PDB entry 8HRK | electron microscopy, 3.30 A resolution | chains A and E

Chain A:
Name: Processed angiotensin-converting enzyme 2
Organism: Homo sapiens
UniProt: Q9BYF1 (ACE2_HUMAN); numbering as in UniProt (aligned over 19-615)
Chain sequence (597 residues; numbered 19 to 615; the number before each row is that of its first residue):
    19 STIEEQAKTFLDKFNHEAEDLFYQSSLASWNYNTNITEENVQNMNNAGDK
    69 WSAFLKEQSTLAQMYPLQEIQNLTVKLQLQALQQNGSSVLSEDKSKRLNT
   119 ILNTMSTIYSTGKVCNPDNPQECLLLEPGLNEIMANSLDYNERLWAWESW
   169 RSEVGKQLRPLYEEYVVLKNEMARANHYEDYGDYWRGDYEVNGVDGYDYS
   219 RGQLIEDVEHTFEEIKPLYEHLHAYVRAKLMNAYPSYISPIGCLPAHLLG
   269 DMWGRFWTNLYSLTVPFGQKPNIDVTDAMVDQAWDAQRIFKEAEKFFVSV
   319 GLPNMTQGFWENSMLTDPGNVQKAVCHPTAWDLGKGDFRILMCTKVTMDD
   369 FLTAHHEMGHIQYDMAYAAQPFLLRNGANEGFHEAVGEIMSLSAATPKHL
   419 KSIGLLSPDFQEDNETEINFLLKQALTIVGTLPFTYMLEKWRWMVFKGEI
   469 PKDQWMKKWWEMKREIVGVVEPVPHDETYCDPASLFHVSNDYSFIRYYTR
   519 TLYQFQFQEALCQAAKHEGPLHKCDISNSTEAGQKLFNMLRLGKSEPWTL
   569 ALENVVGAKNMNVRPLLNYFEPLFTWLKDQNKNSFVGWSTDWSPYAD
Disulfides: Cys133-Cys141, Cys344-Cys361, Cys530-Cys542
UniProt features mapped onto this chain:
  - region (Interaction with SARS-CoV spike glycoprotein): Asp30 to Tyr41, Met82 to Pro84, Lys353 to Arg357
  - active site: Glu375 (Proton acceptor), His505 (Proton donor)
  - binding site (chloride): Arg169, Trp477, Lys481
  - binding site (substrate): Arg273, His345, Pro346, Tyr515
  - binding site (Zn(2+)): His374, His378, Glu402
  - glycosylation (N-linked (GlcNAc...) asparagine): Asn53, Asn90, Asn103, Asn322, Asn432, Asn546
  - mutagenesis: Ser19 (S19P: Increases slightly the interaction with RBD domain of SARS-CoV-2 spike protein), Gln24 to Lys26 (Slightly inhibits interaction with SARS-CoV spike glycoprotein), Gln24 (Q24T: Increases slightly the interaction with RBD domain of SARS-CoV-2 spike protein), Ala25 (A25V: Increases slightly the interaction with RBD domain of SARS-CoV-2 spike protein), Thr27 (T27Y: Increases slightly the interaction with RBD domain of SARS-CoV-2 spike protein. In sACE2.v2.2; increases interaction with RBD domain of SARS-CoV-2 spike protein ...), Leu29 (L29F: Increases slightly the interaction with RBD domain of SARS-CoV-2 spike protein), Lys31 (K31D: Abolishes interaction with SARS-CoV spike glycoprotein; K31Y: Increases slightly the interaction with RBD domain of SARS-CoV-2 spike protein), Asn33 (N33D: Increases slightly the interaction with RBD domain of SARS-CoV-2 spike protein), His34 (H34A: Increases slightly the interaction with RBD domain of SARS-CoV-2 spike protein), Glu37 (E37A: No effect on interaction with SARS-CoV spike glycoprotein), Asp38 (D38A: No effect on interaction with SARS-CoV spike glycoprotein), Leu39 (L39R: Increases slightly the interaction with RBD domain of SARS-CoV-2 spike protein), 48 further mutagenesis entries in UniProt

Chain E:
Name: Spike protein S1
Organism: Severe acute respiratory syndrome coronavirus 2
UniProt: P0DTC2 (SPIKE_SARS2); numbering as in UniProt (aligned over 333-526)
Chain sequence (194 residues; row label = number of the first residue in the row):
   333 TNLCPFGEVFNATRFASVYAWNRKRISNCVADYSVLYNSASFSTFKCYGV
   383 SPTKLNDLCFTNVYADSFVIRGDEVRQIAPGQTGKIADYNYKLPDDFTGC
   433 VIAWNSNNLDSKVGGNYNYRYRLFRKSNLKPFERDISTEIYQAGSKPCNG
   483 VEGFNCYFPLQSYGFQPTNGVGYQPYRVVVLSFELLHAPATVCG
Sequence notes: variant Arg452 (Leu in P0DTC2), Lys478 (Thr in P0DTC2)
Disulfides: Cys336-Cys361, Cys379-Cys432, Cys391-Cys525, Cys480-Cys488
UniProt features mapped onto this chain:
  - region: Arg403 to Asp405 (Integrin-binding motif), Asn448 to Tyr451, Tyr453 to Phe456 (Immunodominant HLA epitope recognized by the CD8+)
  - glycosylation: Asn343 (N-linked (GlcNAc...) (complex) asparagine)
  - natural variant: Gly339 (G339D: In strain: Omicron/BA.1, Omicron/BA.2 and 4 more; G339H: In strain: Omicron/BA.2.75, Omicron/XBB.1.5 and 1 more), Arg346 (R346K: In strain: Mu/B.1.621; R346T: In strain: Omicron/BQ.1.1, Omicron/XBB.1.5 and 1 more), Leu368 (L368I: In strain: Omicron/XBB.1.5, Omicron/EG.5.1), Ser371 (S371F: In strain: Omicron/BA.2, Omicron/BA.2.12.1 and 6 more; S371L: In strain: Omicron/BA.1), Ser373 (S373P: In strain: Omicron/BA.1, Omicron/BA.2 and 7 more), Ser375 (S375F: In strain: Omicron/BA.1, Omicron/BA.2 and 7 more), Thr376 (T376A: In strain: Omicron/BA.2, Omicron/BA.2.12.1 and 5 more), Asp405 (D405N: In strain: Omicron/BA.2, Omicron/BA.2.12.1 and 6 more), Arg408 (R408S: In strain: Omicron/BA.2, Omicron/BA.2.12.1 and 6 more), Lys417 (K417N: In strain: Beta/B.1.351, Omicron/BA.1 and 8 more; K417T: In strain: Gamma/P.1), Asn440 (N440K: In strain: Omicron/BA.1, Omicron/BA.2 and 7 more), Lys444 (K444T: In strain: Omicron/BQ.1.1), 16 further natural variant entries in UniProt
  - mutagenesis: Asn343 (N343Q: Reduced viral infectivity), Tyr453 (Y453F: Decreased HLA binding to NF9 epitope. Increased binding affinity to human ACE2), Ala475 (A475V: Increased resistance to neutralizing antibodies), Val483 (V483A: Increased resistance to neutralizing antibodies), Glu484 (E484D: Increased replication in human TMEM106B overexpressing cells), Phe490 (F490L: Increased resistance to neutralizing antibodies and human covalescent sera neutralization), Gln493 (Q493N: Reduced host ACE2-binding affinity in vitro; Q493Y: Reduced host ACE2-binding affinity in vitro), Asn501 (N501T: Reduced host ACE2-binding affinity in vitro; N501Y: Increased binding affinity to human ACE2), His519 (H519P: Increased resistance to human covalescent sera neutralization)

Chain A / chain E interface:
Contacting residue pairs (30):
  Gln24(A) - Ala475(E)
  Gln24(A) - Gly476(E)
  Gln24(A) - Asn487(E)  hydrogen bond
  Thr27(A) - Phe456(E)
  Thr27(A) - Ala475(E)
  Thr27(A) - Tyr489(E)
  Phe28(A) - Tyr489(E)
  Lys31(A) - Phe456(E)
  Lys31(A) - Tyr489(E)
  Lys31(A) - Phe490(E)  hydrogen bond (side chain-backbone)
  His34(A) - Tyr453(E)  hydrogen bond
  His34(A) - Leu455(E)
  His34(A) - Gln493(E)
  Glu37(A) - Tyr505(E)  hydrogen bond
  Asp38(A) - Tyr449(E)
  Tyr41(A) - Gln498(E)
  Tyr41(A) - Thr500(E)  hydrogen bond
  Tyr41(A) - Asn501(E)
  Gln42(A) - Gly446(E)
  Gln42(A) - Tyr449(E)  hydrogen bond
  Gln42(A) - Gln498(E)  hydrogen bond
  Tyr83(A) - Phe486(E)
  Tyr83(A) - Asn487(E)  hydrogen bond
  Lys353(A) - Gly496(E)  hydrogen bond (side chain-backbone)
  Lys353(A) - Asn501(E)
  Lys353(A) - Gly502(E)  hydrogen bond (backbone-backbone)
  Lys353(A) - Tyr505(E)
  Gly354(A) - Gly502(E)
  Asp355(A) - Thr500(E)
  Arg357(A) - Thr500(E)
Also at the interface, not in a pair above, chain A (18 interface residues in all): Asp30, Glu35, Met82, Arg393
Also at the interface, not in a pair above, chain E (20 interface residues in all): Lys417, Tyr473

In short:
18 residues of chain A and 20 residues of chain E are in contact; the contacts include 10 hydrogen bonds.
Polar contacts include Gln24(A)-Asn487(E), Lys31(A)-Phe490(E) and His34(A)-Tyr453(E).
Here chain A is Processed angiotensin-converting enzyme 2 (Homo sapiens) and chain E is Spike protein S1
(Severe acute respiratory syndrome coronavirus 2). Entry 8HRK (SARS-CoV-2 Delta S-RBD-ACE2 complex) was
determined by electron microscopy (same publication as 8HRL).
